5M7G - chains B and E of the 6 polymer chains in the assembly; structure by X-ray diffraction, 2.25 A resolution.

== Chain B ==
Name: Tubulin beta-2B chain
Organism: Bos taurus
UniProtKB: Q6B856 (TBB2B_BOVIN); the author numbering skips numbers that UniProt does not, so the offset changes along the chain: 1-42 = UniProt 1-42; 45-360 = UniProt 43-358; 369-455 = UniProt 359-445
Sequence (445 residues; each row starts with the number of its first residue; note: 10 numbers in that range are skipped by the numbering (no residue carries them; nothing is unmodelled there)):
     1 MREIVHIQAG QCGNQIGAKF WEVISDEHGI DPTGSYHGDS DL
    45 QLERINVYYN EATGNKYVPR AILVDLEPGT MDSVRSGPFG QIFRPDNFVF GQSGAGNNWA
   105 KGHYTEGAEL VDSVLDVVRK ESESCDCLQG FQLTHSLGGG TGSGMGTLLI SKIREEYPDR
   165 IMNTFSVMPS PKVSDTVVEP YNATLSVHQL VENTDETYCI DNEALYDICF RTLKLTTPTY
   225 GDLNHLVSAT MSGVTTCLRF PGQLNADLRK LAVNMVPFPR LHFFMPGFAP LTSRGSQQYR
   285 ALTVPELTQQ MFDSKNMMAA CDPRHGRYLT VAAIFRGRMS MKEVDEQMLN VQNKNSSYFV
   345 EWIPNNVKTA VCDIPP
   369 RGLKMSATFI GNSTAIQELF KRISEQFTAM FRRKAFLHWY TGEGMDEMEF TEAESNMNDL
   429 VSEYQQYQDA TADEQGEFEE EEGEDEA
Not modelled in the structure: 1, 276-281, 440-455
Bound ions: Mg2+: Q11 (together with GDP); Ca2+ near E113 (its only coordinating residue here)
Small-molecule neighbours:
  - mbt147 (FB7; 5-(2,6-dimorpholin-4-ylpyridin-4-yl)-4-(trifluoromethyl)pyridin-2-amine): Y202, V238, C241, L248, N249, A250, K254, L255, N258, M259, T314, V315, A316, I318, N349, N350, V351, K352, A354, I378
  - GDP (guanosine-5'-diphosphate): G10, Q11, C12, Q15, I16, D69, N101, S140, G142, G143, G144, T145, G146, S147, V171, P173, V177, D179, E183, N206, L209, Y224, L227, N228
Curated features (UniProtKB/Swiss-Prot):
  - motif: M1 to I4 (MREI motif)
  - binding site (GTP): Q11, E71, S140, G144, T145, G146, N206, N228
  - binding site (Mg(2+)): E71
  - modified residue: S40 (Phosphoserine), T57 (Phosphothreonine), K60 (N6-acetyllysine), S174 (Phosphoserine), T287 (Phosphothreonine), T292 (Phosphothreonine), R320 (Omega-N-methylarginine), E448 (5-glutamyl polyglutamate)
  - cross-link (Glycyl lysine isopeptide (Lys-Gly)): K60 (interchain with G-Cter in ubiquitin), K326 (interchain with G-Cter in ubiquitin)
What the authors report for this chain:
  - binding site for mbt147: E200, Y202, V238, C241, L248, A250, K254, A316, I318, K352, A354

== Chain E ==
Name: Stathmin-4
Organism: Rattus norvegicus
UniProtKB: P63043 (STMN4_RAT); residues 5-145 here correspond to UniProt positions 49-189 (UniProt number = residue number + 44)
Sequence (143 residues; row label = number of the first residue in the row):
     3 MADMEVIELN KCTSGQSFEV ILKPPSFDGV PEFNASLPRR RDPSLEEIQK KLEAAEERRK
    63 YQEAELLKHL AEKREHEREV IQKAIEENNN FIKMAKEKLA QKMESNKENR EAHLAAMLER
   123 LQEKDKHAEE VRKNKELKEE ASR
Not modelled in the structure: 3-5, 29-43, 144-145
Construct notes: initiating methionine (3); expression tag (4)
Curated features (UniProtKB/Swiss-Prot):
  - modified residue: S46 (Phosphoserine)

== How chain B and chain E interact ==
Residue-residue contacts - 25 pairs, chain B then chain E:
  H107(B) - K75(E)  hydrogen bond
  Y108(B) - H78(E)  hydrogen bond
  Y108(B) - E79(E)
  Y108(B) - V82(E)  hydrophobic
  Y108(B) - I83(E)
  L152(B) - E79(E)
  S155(B) - L72(E)
  S155(B) - K75(E)
  S155(B) - R76(E)  hydrogen bond
  K156(B) - R76(E)
  K156(B) - E79(E)  salt bridge
  R158(B) - L68(E)
  E159(B) - L72(E)
  E159(B) - R76(E)  salt bridge
  P162(B) - E65(E)
  Q193(B) - K75(E)
  E196(B) - H71(E)  salt bridge
  T409(B) - E89(E)
  E411(B) - V82(E)
  E411(B) - A86(E)
  G412(B) - V82(E)
  G412(B) - K85(E)
  G412(B) - A86(E)
  M413(B) - V82(E)
  E417(B) - H78(E)  salt bridge
Interface residues without a listed pair, chain B (17 interface residues in all): T109, G410
Interface residues without a listed pair, chain E (14 interface residues in all): L69

== Summary ==
17 residues of chain B face 14 of chain E across their interface, with 3 hydrogen bonds and 4 salt bridges.
Polar contacts include K156(B)-E79(E), E159(B)-R76(E) and E196(B)-H71(E). Ligands of chain B: mbt147 and GDP.
From the paper: a binding site for mbt147 at E200(B), Y202(B) and V238(B) among others.
Chain B is Tubulin beta-2B chain (Bos taurus) and chain E is Stathmin-4 (Rattus norvegicus); the structure,
Tubulin-MTD147 complex, was determined by X-ray diffraction, deposited together with 5M8D, 5JHA, 5JHB, 5M7E
and 5M8G.
